6O7R - chains B and D of the 4 polymer chains in the assembly; structure by X-ray diffraction, 2.27 A resolution.

[Chain B (and D)]
Name: Nitrogenase molybdenum-iron protein beta chain
From: Azotobacter vinelandii
Notes: EC 1.18.6.1; chain D of this document is another copy of the same molecule, construct and numbering; everything in this record applies to it too
Reference sequence: P07329 (NIFK_AZOVI); numbering as in UniProt (aligned over 1-523)
Sequence (523 residues; row label = number of the first residue in the row):
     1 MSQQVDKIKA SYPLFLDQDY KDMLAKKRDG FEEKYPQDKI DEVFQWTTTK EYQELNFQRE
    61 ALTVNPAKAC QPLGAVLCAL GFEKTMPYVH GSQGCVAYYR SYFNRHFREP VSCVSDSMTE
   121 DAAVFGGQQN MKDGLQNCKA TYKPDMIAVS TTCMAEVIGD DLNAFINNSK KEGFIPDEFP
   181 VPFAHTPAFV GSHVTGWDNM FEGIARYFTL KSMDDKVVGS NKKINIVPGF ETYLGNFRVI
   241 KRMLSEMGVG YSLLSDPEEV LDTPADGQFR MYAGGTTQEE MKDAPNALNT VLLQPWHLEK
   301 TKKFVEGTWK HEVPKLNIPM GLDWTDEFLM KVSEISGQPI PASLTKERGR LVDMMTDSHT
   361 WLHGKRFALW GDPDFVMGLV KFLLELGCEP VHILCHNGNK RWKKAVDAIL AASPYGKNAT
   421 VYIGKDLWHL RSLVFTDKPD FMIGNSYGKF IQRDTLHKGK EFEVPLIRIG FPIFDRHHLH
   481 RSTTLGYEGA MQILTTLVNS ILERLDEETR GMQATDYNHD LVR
Disordered / not traced: 1
Sequence notes: engineered mutation Tyr99 (Phe in P07329), Ala188 (Ser in P07329)
Ion coordination: fe(8)-S(7) cluster Fe: Cys70, Cys95, Cys153 (shared with 3 residues of chain A); Fe ion site 1: Arg108, Glu109 (shared with Asp353(D), Asp357(D) of chain D); Fe ion site 2: Asp353, Asp357 (shared with Arg108(D), Glu109(D) of chain D)
Residues lining bound ligands: fe(8)-S(7) cluster (CLF): Cys70, Pro72, Ser92, Gly94, Cys95, Tyr98, Tyr99, Thr152, Cys153, Ala188
Reported in the primary citation:
  - mutagenesis - F99Y/S188A, S188A: unchanged growth in response to diazotrophic growth conditions
  - mutagenesis - F99Y, F99Y/S188A, S188A: decreased catalytic activity

[How chain B and chain D interact]
Contacting residue pairs - 125 pairs, chain B then chain D:
  Ser11(B) with Tyr517(D), hydrogen bond (backbone-side chain); Asn518(D), hydrogen bond
  Tyr12(B) with Glu508(D), hydrogen bond; Tyr517(D); Asn518(D)
  Phe15(B) with Tyr517(D)
  Leu16(B) with Ala514(D)
  Lys34(B) with Gln513(D), hydrogen bond
  Gln37(B) with Gln513(D), hydrogen bond
  Arg105(B) with Val522(D)
  Arg108(B) with Asp357(D); Arg523(D), hydrogen bond (side chain-backbone)
  Glu109(B) with Asp353(D)
  Arg238(B) with Arg350(D)
  Glu259(B) with Lys346(D), salt bridge; Arg350(D), salt bridge
  Asp262(B) with Arg350(D), salt bridge
  Pro264(B) with Lys346(D); Gly349(D)
  Ala265(B) with Gly349(D), hydrogen bond (backbone-backbone); Val352(D); Asp353(D)
  Lys346(B) with Glu259(D), salt bridge; Pro264(D)
  Gly349(B) with Pro264(D); Ala265(D), hydrogen bond (backbone-backbone)
  Arg350(B) with Arg238(D); Asp262(D), salt bridge; Arg481(D)
  Asp353(B) with Glu109(D); Ala265(D)
  Met354(B) with His478(D); Arg481(D)
  Asp357(B) with Arg108(D); His477(D); His478(D)
  Ser358(B) with His477(D), hydrogen bond; His478(D), hydrogen bond
  Trp361(B) with His477(D)
  Ser446(B) with Leu521(D)
  Tyr447(B) with Leu521(D), hydrophobic
  Lys449(B) with Asp506(D), salt bridge; His519(D); Asp520(D), hydrogen bond (side chain-backbone)
  Phe450(B) with His519(D); Leu521(D), hydrophobic
  Gln452(B) with Arg510(D)
  Arg453(B) with Arg510(D); Met512(D); Asp516(D), salt bridge
  Asp454(B) with Met512(D)
  Leu456(B) with Arg510(D)
  His457(B) with Met512(D)
  Glu463(B) with Arg510(D), salt bridge
  Arg468(B) with Asp506(D), salt bridge
  Phe474(B) with Leu521(D); Val522(D); Arg523(D), hydrogen bond (backbone-backbone)
  Asp475(B) with Leu502(D); Asp506(D); Leu521(D); Arg523(D)
  Arg476(B) with Asn499(D); Leu502(D); Glu503(D); Asp506(D), salt bridge
  His477(B) with Asp357(D); Ser358(D), hydrogen bond; Trp361(D); Thr495(D); Val498(D); Asn499(D), hydrogen bond (backbone-side chain); Leu502(D); Arg523(D), hydrogen bond (side chain-backbone)
  His478(B) with Met354(D); Asp357(D); Ser358(D), hydrogen bond; Leu494(D)
  Leu479(B) with Asn499(D)
  Arg481(B) with Met354(D)
  Thr495(B) with His477(D)
  Val498(B) with His477(D)
  Asn499(B) with Arg476(D); His477(D), hydrogen bond (side chain-backbone); Leu479(D)
  Leu502(B) with Asp475(D); His477(D)
  Glu503(B) with Arg476(D), salt bridge; Glu503(D)
  Asp506(B) with Lys449(D), salt bridge; Arg468(D), salt bridge; Asp475(D); Arg476(D), salt bridge
  Glu508(B) with Tyr12(D), hydrogen bond
  Thr509(B) with Tyr12(D)
  Arg510(B) with Gln452(D); Leu456(D); Glu463(D), salt bridge
  Met512(B) with Arg453(D); Asp454(D); His457(D)
  Gln513(B) with Lys34(D), hydrogen bond; Gln37(D), hydrogen bond
  Ala514(B) with Leu16(D)
  Thr515(B) with Tyr12(D)
  Asp516(B) with Arg453(D), salt bridge
  Tyr517(B) with Ser11(D), hydrogen bond (side chain-backbone); Tyr12(D); Phe15(D), hydrophobic
  Asn518(B) with Ser11(D), hydrogen bond; Tyr12(D)
  His519(B) with Lys449(D); Phe450(D)
  Asp520(B) with Lys449(D), hydrogen bond (backbone-side chain)
  Leu521(B) with Ser446(D); Tyr447(D), hydrophobic; Phe450(D), hydrophobic; Phe474(D); Asp475(D)
  Val522(B) with Arg105(D); Phe474(D)
  Arg523(B) with Arg108(D), hydrogen bond (backbone-side chain); Phe474(D), hydrogen bond (backbone-backbone); Asp475(D); His477(D), hydrogen bond (backbone-side chain)
Other interface residues (no listed pair), chain B (70 interface residues in all): Pro13, Ile40, Phe44, Glu258, Thr263, Val352, Arg366, Leu494, Leu505
Other interface residues (no listed pair), chain D (68 interface residues in all): Lys7, Pro13, Thr263, Met491, Leu505, Thr509, Thr515

[Overview]
70 residues of chain B face 68 of chain D across their interface; the contacts include 26 hydrogen bonds and
16 salt bridges. Among the polar pairs are Glu259(B)-Lys346(D), Glu259(B)-Arg350(D) and Asp262(B)-Arg350(D).
From the paper: F99Y, F99Y/S188A and S188A of chain B reduce catalytic activity; F99Y/S188A and S188A of chain
B leave growth in response to diazotrophic growth conditions unchanged.
Both chains are Nitrogenase molybdenum-iron protein beta chain (Azotobacter vinelandii). Entry 6O7R
(Nitrogenase MoFeP mutant F99Y, S188A from Azotobacter vinelandii in the dithionite reduced state) was
determined by X-ray diffraction together with 6O7L, 6O7M, 6O7N, 6O7O, 6O7P, 6O7Q and 6O7S from the same study.
